6ULT - chains A and K; structure by X-ray diffraction, 2.80 A resolution.

[Chain A]
Protein: Bromodomain-containing protein 2
Source organism: Homo sapiens
UniProt: P25440 (BRD2_HUMAN); residues 347-454 here = UniProt positions 347-454
Sequence (109 residues; each row starts with the number of its first residue):
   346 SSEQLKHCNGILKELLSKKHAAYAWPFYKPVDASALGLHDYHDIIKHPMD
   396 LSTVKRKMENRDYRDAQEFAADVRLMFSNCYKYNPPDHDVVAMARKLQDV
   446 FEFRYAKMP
Disordered / not traced: 346-350
Sequence notes: expression tag (346)
Curated features (UniProtKB/Swiss-Prot):
  - mutagenesis: Val376 (V376A: Abolished binding to histone H4 acetylated at 'Lys-12' (H4K12ac)), Leu381 (L381A: Reduced binding to histone H4 acetylated at 'Lys-12' (H4K12ac)), Leu383 (L383A: Reduced binding to histone H4 acetylated at 'Lys-12' (H4K12ac)), Asn429 (N429A: Abolished binding to histone H4 acetylated at 'Lys-12' (H4K12ac))

[Chain K]
Protein: Cyclic peptide 4.2_3
Sequence (13 residues; each row starts with the number of its first residue; numbering starts at 0):
     0 XWKGYLCLRKRIQ
Disordered / not traced: 12
Modified residues: ACE (acetyl group) at position 0; Lys2 (N(6)-acetyllysine; ALY); Lys9 (N(6)-acetyllysine; ALY)
Glycans and other covalent adducts: covalent link ACE_0-Cys6

[How chain A and chain K interact]
Pairs across the interface (20; chain A residue first):
  Trp370(A) - Leu5(K)
  Trp370(A) - Cys6(K)  hydrophobic
  Trp370(A) - Lys9(K)
  Pro371(A) - Lys9(K)
  Ala380(A) - Trp1(K)  hydrophobic
  Ala380(A) - Arg10(K)
  Leu381(A) - ACE_0(K)
  Leu381(A) - Cys6(K)  hydrophobic
  Leu381(A) - Lys9(K)
  Leu381(A) - Arg10(K)
  Leu383(A) - Lys9(K)
  Leu383(A) - Ile11(K)  hydrophobic
  Tyr428(A) - Ile11(K)  hydrophobic
  Asn429(A) - Ile11(K)
  His433(A) - Arg8(K)
  His433(A) - Arg10(K)  hydrogen bond (side chain-backbone)
  His433(A) - Ile11(K)
  Asp434(A) - Arg8(K)  salt bridge
  Val435(A) - Arg8(K)
  Val435(A) - Lys9(K)
Also at the interface, not in a pair above, chain A (14 interface residues in all): Phe372, Val376, Gly382, Pro430

[Overview]
The interface between chain A and chain K involves 14 residues on one side and 8 on the other; the contacts
include 1 hydrogen bond and 1 salt bridge. Polar pairs include Asp434(A)-Arg8(K) and His433(A)-Arg10(K).
Curated annotation (UniProt) lists 4 mutagenesis sites on chain A.
Here chain A is Bromodomain-containing protein 2 (Homo sapiens) and chain K is Cyclic peptide 4.2_3. Entry
6ULT (BRD2-BD2 in complex with the cyclic peptide 4.2_3) was determined by X-ray diffraction, deposited
together with 6U4A, 6U61, 6U6K, 6U6L, 6U71, 6U72 and 8 further entries.
